PDB entry 5J9Q | X-ray diffraction, 3.25 A resolution | chains F and H of the 5 polymer chains in the assembly

== Chain F ==
Molecule: Chromatin modification-related protein EAF6
Source organism: Saccharomyces cerevisiae (strain ATCC 204508 / S288c)
UniProt: P47128 (EAF6_YEAST); residues 1-113 here = UniProt positions 1-113
Sequence (113 residues; row label = number of the first residue in the row):
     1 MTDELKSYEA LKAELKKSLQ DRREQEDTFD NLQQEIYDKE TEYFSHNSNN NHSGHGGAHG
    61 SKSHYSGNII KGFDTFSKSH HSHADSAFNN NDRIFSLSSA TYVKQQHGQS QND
Not modelled in the structure: 46-64, 78-85, 103-113

== Chain H ==
Molecule: Chromatin modification-related protein YNG2
Source organism: Saccharomyces cerevisiae (strain ATCC 204508 / S288c)
UniProt: P38806 (YNG2_YEAST); residue numbers follow UniProt; this construct covers 1-120
Sequence (120 residues; row label = number of the first residue in the row):
     1 MDPSLVLEQT IQDVSNLPSE FRYLLEEIGS NDLKLIEEKK KYEQKESQIH KFIRQQGSIP
    61 KHPQEDGLDK EIKESLLKCQ SLQREKCVLA NTALFLIARH LNKLEKNIAL LEEDGVLAPV

== Interface between chain F and chain H ==
Pairs across the interface (17):
  Ile69(F) - Pro18(H)
  Ile69(F) - Phe21(H)  hydrophobic
  Ile69(F) - Arg22(H)  hydrogen bond (backbone-side chain)
  Ile70(F) - Arg22(H)  hydrogen bond (backbone-side chain)
  Phe73(F) - Val14(H)
  Asp74(F) - Ile11(H)
  Phe76(F) - Ile11(H)  hydrophobic
  Ile94(F) - Leu25(H)
  Phe95(F) - Leu25(H)  hydrophobic
  Ser98(F) - Leu25(H)
  Ser98(F) - Ile28(H)
  Ser98(F) - Gly29(H)  hydrogen bond (backbone-backbone)
  Ser99(F) - Asp32(H)  hydrogen bond
  Ala100(F) - Asp32(H)  hydrogen bond (backbone-side chain)
  Ala100(F) - Leu33(H)  hydrophobic
  Ala100(F) - Ile36(H)  hydrophobic
  Thr101(F) - Asp32(H)
Interface residues without a listed pair, chain F (13 interface residues in all): Gly72, Leu97
Interface residues without a listed pair, chain H (13 interface residues in all): Leu7, Leu17

== Summary ==
The chain F/chain H interface involves 13 residues from each chain, with 5 hydrogen bonds. Polar pairs include
Ile69(F)-Arg22(H), Ile70(F)-Arg22(H) and Ser99(F)-Asp32(H).
Chain F is Chromatin modification-related protein EAF6 and chain H is Chromatin modification-related protein
YNG2, both from Saccharomyces cerevisiae (strain ATCC 204508 / S288c); the structure, Crystal structure of the
NuA4 core complex, was determined by X-ray diffraction together with 5J9T, 5J9U and 5J9W from the same study.
